Entry 4LI3 (X-ray diffraction, 2.59 A resolution); this record covers chains X and A.

Chain X:
Molecule: Cysteine synthase
Organism: Haemophilus influenzae
Notes: EC 2.5.1.47
UniProtKB: P45040 (CYSK_HAEIN); numbering as in UniProt (aligned over 1-316)
Chain sequence (316 residues; each row starts with the number of its first residue):
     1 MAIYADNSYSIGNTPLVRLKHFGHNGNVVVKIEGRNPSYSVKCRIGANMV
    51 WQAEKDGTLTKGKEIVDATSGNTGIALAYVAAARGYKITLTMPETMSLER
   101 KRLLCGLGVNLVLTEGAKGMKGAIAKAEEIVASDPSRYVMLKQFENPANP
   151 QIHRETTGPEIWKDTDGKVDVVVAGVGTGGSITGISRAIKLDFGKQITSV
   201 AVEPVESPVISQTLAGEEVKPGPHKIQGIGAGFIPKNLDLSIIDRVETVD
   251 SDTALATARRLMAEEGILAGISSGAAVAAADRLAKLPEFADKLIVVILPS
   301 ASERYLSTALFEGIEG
Not modelled in the structure: 312-316
Modified residues: Lys42 ((2S)-2-amino-6-[[3-hydroxy-2-methyl-5-(phosphonooxymethyl)pyridin-4-yl]methylideneamino]hexanoic acid; LLP)
Swiss-Prot annotation at these positions:
  - binding site (hydrogen sulfide): Asn7, Arg35, Leu268
  - binding site (pyridoxal 5'-phosphate): Asn72, Gly177 to Ser181, Ser272
  - modified residue: Lys42 (N6-(pyridoxal phosphate)lysine)

Chain A:
Molecule: Serine acetyltransferase
UniProtKB: F5ZW64 (F5ZW64_SALTU); residues 260-267 here correspond to UniProt positions 266-273 (UniProt number = residue number + 6)
Chain sequence (8 residues; each row starts with the number of its first residue):
   260 TFEYGDGI

Interface between chain X and chain A:
Contacting residue pairs - 30 pairs, chain X then chain A:
  Thr69(X) - Ile267(A)  hydrogen bond (side chain-backbone)
  Ser70(X) - Asp265(A)
  Ser70(X) - Gly266(A)
  Ser70(X) - Ile267(A)  hydrogen bond (backbone-backbone)
  Gly71(X) - Gly266(A)
  Gly71(X) - Ile267(A)  hydrogen bond (backbone-backbone)
  Asn72(X) - Ile267(A)
  Thr73(X) - Ile267(A)
  Met120(X) - Tyr263(A)
  Met120(X) - Gly264(A)
  Met120(X) - Asp265(A)
  Gln143(X) - Ile267(A)  hydrogen bond (side chain-backbone)
  Phe144(X) - Gly264(A)
  Phe144(X) - Ile267(A)  hydrophobic
  Gly177(X) - Ile267(A)
  Thr178(X) - Ile267(A)
  Pro223(X) - Thr260(A)
  Pro223(X) - Phe261(A)
  Pro223(X) - Glu262(A)
  His224(X) - Thr260(A)  hydrogen bond (backbone-backbone)
  His224(X) - Phe261(A)  hydrogen bond (backbone-backbone)
  Lys225(X) - Phe261(A)
  Gln227(X) - Phe261(A)
  Gln227(X) - Gly266(A)
  Gly228(X) - Gly266(A)
  Gly228(X) - Ile267(A)
  Gly230(X) - Glu262(A)
  Ala231(X) - Glu262(A)
  Ala231(X) - Tyr263(A)
  Ala231(X) - Gly264(A)  hydrogen bond (backbone-backbone)
Other interface residues (no listed pair), chain X (21 interface residues in all): Lys42, Gly222, Ile229, Phe233

Summary:
The interface between chain X and chain A involves 21 residues on one side and 8 on the other; the contacts
include 7 hydrogen bonds. Polar contacts include Thr69(X)-Ile267(A), Gly71(X)-Ile267(A) and
Gln143(X)-Ile267(A).
Chain X is Cysteine synthase (Haemophilus influenzae) and chain A is Serine acetyltransferase; the structure,
Crystal Structure of O-Acetylserine Sulfhydrylase from Haemophilus influenzae in complex with high affinity
inhibitory peptide from ..., was determined by X-ray diffraction.
